2Y9W - chains A and C; structure by X-ray diffraction, 2.30 A resolution.

[Chain A]
Name: Polyphenol oxidase
Source organism: Agaricus bisporus
Notes: EC 1.14.18.1
Reference sequence: C7FF04 (C7FF04_AGABI); residues 2-392 here = UniProt positions 2-392
Sequence (391 residues; each row starts with the number of its first residue):
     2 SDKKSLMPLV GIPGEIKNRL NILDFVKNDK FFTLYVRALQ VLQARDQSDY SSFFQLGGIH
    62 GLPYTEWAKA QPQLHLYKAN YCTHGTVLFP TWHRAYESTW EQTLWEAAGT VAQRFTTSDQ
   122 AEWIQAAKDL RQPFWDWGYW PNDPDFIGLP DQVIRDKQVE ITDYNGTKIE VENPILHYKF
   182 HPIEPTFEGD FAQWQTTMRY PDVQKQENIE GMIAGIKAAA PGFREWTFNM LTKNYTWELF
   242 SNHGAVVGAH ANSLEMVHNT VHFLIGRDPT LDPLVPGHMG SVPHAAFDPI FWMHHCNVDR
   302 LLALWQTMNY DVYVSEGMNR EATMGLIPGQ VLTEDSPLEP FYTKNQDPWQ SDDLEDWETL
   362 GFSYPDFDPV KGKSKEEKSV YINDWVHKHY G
Metal / ion sites: Ho ion site 1: Glu-16 (shared with 1 residue of chain B); Cu ion site 1: His-61, His-85, His-94; Cu ion site 2: His-259, His-263, His-296; Ho ion site 2: Asp-312, Asp-336, Gln-351, Asp-353; Ho ion site 3: Glu-335, Asp-353
Swiss-Prot annotation at these positions:
  - binding site (Cu cation): His-61, His-85, His-94, His-259, His-263, His-296
  - binding site (substrate): His-263
  - site: Gly-392 (Cleavage)
  - cross-link: Cys-83 to His-85 (2'-(S-cysteinyl)-histidine (Cys-His))
What the authors report for this chain:
  - contacts within the chain: Arg-20/Phe-363 (cation-pi contact), Arg-20/Glu-102 (hydrogen bond), Arg-20/Asp-300 (hydrogen bond), Cys-83/His-85 (covalent link), Phe-90/His-94, Phe-90/His-259, Phe-90/His-296, His-61/Phe-292, His-263/Phe-292, Phe-292/His-296, Arg-20/Tyr-365 (hydrogen bond), Asp-137/Tyr-391 (hydrogen bond), Arg-301/Tyr-391 (hydrogen bond)
  - Cu ion coordination: His-61, His-85, His-94, His-259, His-263, His-296
  - post-translational modification sites: His-85

[Chain C]
Name: Lectin-like fold protein
Source organism: Agaricus bisporus
Sequence (150 residues; each row starts with the number of its first residue):
     1 MAQARKIPLD LPGTRILNGA NWANNSATEN LATNSGTLII FDQSTPGQDA DRWLIHNYLD
    61 GYKIFNMGSN NWASVSRGNT VLGVSEFDGQ TCKWSIEYSG NGEEFWIRVP REGGGGAVWT
   121 IKPASSQGPT TVFLDLLKET DPNQRIKFAV
Disordered / not traced: 1-8, 29-34

[Interface between chain A and chain C]
Pairs across the interface - 30 pairs, chain A then chain C:
  Leu-75(A) / Glu-139(C)
  His-76(A) / Tyr-98(C)
  His-76(A) / Ser-99(C)
  His-76(A) / Gly-100(C)
  His-76(A) / Trp-106(C)
  His-76(A) / Glu-139(C)  salt bridge
  Leu-77(A) / Tyr-98(C)
  Tyr-78(A) / Tyr-98(C)  hydrophobic
  Tyr-78(A) / Gly-102(C)
  Tyr-78(A) / Glu-103(C)
  Glu-317(A) / Leu-11(C)
  Glu-317(A) / His-56(C)  salt bridge
  Met-319(A) / Leu-11(C)  hydrophobic
  Met-319(A) / Pro-12(C)
  Met-319(A) / Gly-13(C)
  Ile-328(A) / Tyr-62(C)
  Ile-328(A) / Phe-105(C)  hydrophobic
  Pro-329(A) / Phe-105(C)
  Pro-329(A) / Phe-148(C)
  Gly-330(A) / Thr-14(C)
  Gly-330(A) / Val-150(C)
  Gln-331(A) / Ile-55(C)
  Gln-331(A) / Asn-57(C)  hydrogen bond
  Gln-331(A) / Tyr-62(C)
  Val-332(A) / Leu-11(C)  hydrophobic
  Val-332(A) / Ile-55(C)  hydrogen bond (backbone-backbone)
  Val-332(A) / His-56(C)
  Thr-334(A) / His-56(C)
  Ser-337(A) / Asn-57(C)  hydrogen bond
  Pro-338(A) / Asn-57(C)
Other interface residues (no listed pair), chain A (17 interface residues in all): Gly-318, Asn-320, Arg-321
Other interface residues (no listed pair), chain C (20 interface residues in all): Leu-54, Ile-96
The authors on this interface:
  - specific contacts: Tyr-78(A)/Tyr-98(C) (pi stacking), Met-319(A)/Leu-11(C) (hydrophobic contact), Met-319(A)/Pro-12(C) (hydrophobic contact), Met-319(A)/Val-150(C) (hydrophobic contact), Ile-328(A)/Phe-105(C), Ile-328(A)/Phe-148(C), Ile-328(A)/Ile-96(C), Gln-331(A)/Asn-57(C), Val-332(A)/Ile-55(C) (backbone contact), Ser-337(A)/Asn-57(C)

[In short]
17 residues of chain A and 20 residues of chain C are in contact, with 3 hydrogen bonds and 2 salt bridges.
Polar pairs include His-76(A)/Glu-139(C), Glu-317(A)/His-56(C) and Gln-331(A)/Asn-57(C). The authors report pi
stacking between Tyr-78(A) and Tyr-98(C); hydrophobic contacts between Met-319(A) and Leu-11(C), Met-319(A)
and Pro-12(C) and Met-319(A) and Val-150(C); contacts between Ile-328(A) and Phe-105(C), Ile-328(A) and
Phe-148(C) and Ile-328(A) and Ile-96(C) among others. The paper reports Cu ion coordination by His-61(A),
His-85(A) and His-94(A) among others; a modification site at His-85(A).
Chain A is Polyphenol oxidase and chain C is Lectin-like fold protein, both from Agaricus bisporus; the
structure, Crystal structure of PPO3, a tyrosinase from Agaricus bisporus, in deoxy-form that contains
additional unknown lectin-like ..., was determined by X-ray diffraction.
